2Z4E - chains F and T of the 10 polymer chains in the assembly; structure by X-ray diffraction, 2.70 A resolution.

# Chain F
Name: Fibrinogen, gamma polypeptide
Organism: Homo sapiens
Notes: fragment: residues in database 114-437
UniProt: Q53Y18 (Q53Y18_HUMAN); residues 88-411 here correspond to UniProt positions 114-437 (UniProt number = residue number + 26)
Amino-acid sequence (324 residues; row label = number of the first residue in the row):
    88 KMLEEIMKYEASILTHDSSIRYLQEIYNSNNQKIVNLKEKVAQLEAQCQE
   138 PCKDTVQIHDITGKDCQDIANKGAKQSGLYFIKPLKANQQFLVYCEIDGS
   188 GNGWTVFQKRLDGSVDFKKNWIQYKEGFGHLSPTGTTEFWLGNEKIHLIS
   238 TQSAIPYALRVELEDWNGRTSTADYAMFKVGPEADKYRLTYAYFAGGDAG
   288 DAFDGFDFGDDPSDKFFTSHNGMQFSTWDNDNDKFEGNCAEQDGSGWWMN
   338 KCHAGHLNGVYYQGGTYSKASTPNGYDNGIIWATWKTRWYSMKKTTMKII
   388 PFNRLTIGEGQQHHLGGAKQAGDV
Unresolved in the structure: 88-108, 394-411
Disulfides: Cys-153/Cys-182, Cys-326/Cys-339
Metal / ion sites: Ca2+ site 1: Asp-294, Asp-298; Ca2+ site 2: Asp-318, Asp-320, Phe-322, Gly-324

# Chain T
Name: Fibrin B knob (tetrapeptide)
Amino-acid sequence (4 residues; numbered 1 to 4; the number before each row is that of its first residue):
     1 GHRP

# How chain F and chain T interact
Pairs across the interface (17; chain F residue first):
  Phe-295(F) with His-2(T)
  Asp-297(F) with His-2(T), salt bridge
  Asp-301(F) with His-2(T)
  Thr-305(F) with Gly-1(T); His-2(T)
  Phe-322(F) with Arg-3(T)
  Gln-329(F) with Arg-3(T)
  Asp-330(F) with Arg-3(T), salt bridge
  Lys-338(F) with Gly-1(T); His-2(T); Arg-3(T), hydrogen bond (backbone-backbone)
  Cys-339(F) with Gly-1(T), hydrogen bond (backbone-backbone); Arg-3(T), hydrogen bond
  His-340(F) with Gly-1(T), hydrogen bond (backbone-backbone)
  Tyr-363(F) with Arg-3(T)
  Asp-364(F) with Gly-1(T), hydrogen bond (side chain-backbone)
  Arg-375(F) with His-2(T)
Also at the interface, not in a pair above, chain T (4 interface residues in all): Pro-4

# Summary
Chain F and chain T form an interface of 13 and 4 residues respectively; the contacts include 5 hydrogen bonds
and 2 salt bridges. Among the polar pairs are Asp-297(F)/His-2(T), Asp-330(F)/Arg-3(T) and
Cys-339(F)/Arg-3(T). Asp-294(F) and Asp-298(F) coordinate Ca2+ site 1.
Here chain F is Fibrinogen, gamma polypeptide (Homo sapiens) and chain T is Fibrin B knob (tetrapeptide).
Entry 2Z4E (Crystal Structure of D-Dimer from Human Fibrin Complexed with Gly-His-Arg-Pro-Tyr-amide) was
determined by X-ray diffraction, deposited together with 2Q9I.
